PDB entry 2VV6 | X-ray diffraction, 1.50 A resolution | chains A and B

Chain A (and B):
Protein: Sensor protein fixl
Organism: Bradyrhizobium japonicum
Notes: EC 2.7.13.3, 2.7.3.-; fragment: heme domain, residues 151-269; chain B of this document is another copy of the same molecule, construct and numbering; everything in this record applies to it too
UniProtKB: P23222 (FIXL_BRAJA); residue numbers follow UniProt; this construct covers 151-269
Amino-acid sequence (119 residues; numbered 151 to 269; the number before each row is that of its first residue):
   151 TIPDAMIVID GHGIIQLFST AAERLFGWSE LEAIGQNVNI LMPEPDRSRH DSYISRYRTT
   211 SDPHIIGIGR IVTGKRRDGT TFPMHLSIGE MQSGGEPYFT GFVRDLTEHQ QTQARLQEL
Not modelled in the structure: 151, 258-269 (chain B: 151, 259-269)
Ion coordination: Na+ site 1: Leu181, Ile184 (shared with 2 residues of chain C); heme Fe near His200 (its only coordinating residue here); Na+ site 2: Ile218, Gly219 (together with chloride ion) (shared with 2 residues of chain C)
Ligand contacts: heme (HEM): Ile157, Val158, Ile159, Phe176, Val188, Leu191, Met192, Asp196, His200, Tyr203, Ile204, Arg206, Tyr207, Pro213, His214, Ile215, Ile216, Arg220, Val222, Thr223, Gly224, Met234, Leu236, Ile238, Phe249, Thr250, Gly251
Curated features (UniProtKB/Swiss-Prot):
  - binding site (heme): His200

How chain A and chain B interact:
Contacting residue pairs - 30 pairs, chain A then chain B:
  Pro153(A) with Gln166(B); Leu167(B), hydrophobic; Glu180(B); Ile184(B), hydrophobic
  Asp154(A) with Leu167(B)
  Met156(A) with Met156(B), hydrophobic; Val158(B), hydrophobic
  Val158(A) with Met156(B), hydrophobic; Phe252(B), hydrophobic
  Gln166(A) with Ile152(B)
  Leu167(A) with Asp154(B); Met156(B), hydrophobic
  Thr170(A) with Thr170(B)
  Gly217(A) with Gln242(B)
  Ser237(A) with Ser243(B), hydrogen bond
  Ile238(A) with Met241(B)
  Gly239(A) with Met241(B)
  Glu240(A) with Glu240(B)
  Met241(A) with Ser237(B); Ile238(B); Gly239(B); Thr250(B), hydrogen bond; Phe252(B), hydrophobic
  Ser243(A) with Pro153(B); Ser237(B), hydrogen bond; Phe252(B)
  Tyr248(A) with Ile152(B), hydrophobic
  Phe252(A) with Val158(B), hydrophobic; Leu167(B), hydrophobic; Met241(B), hydrophobic
Also at the interface, not in a pair above, chain A (18 interface residues in all): Gln242, Thr250
Also at the interface, not in a pair above, chain B (20 interface residues in all): Ser169

Summary:
The interface between chain A and chain B involves 18 residues on one side and 20 on the other; the contacts
include 3 hydrogen bonds. Polar contacts include Ser237(A)-Ser243(B) and Met241(A)-Thr250(B). Ligands of chain
A: heme.
Chain A and chain B are both Sensor protein fixl (Bradyrhizobium japonicum); the structure, Bjfixlh in ferric
form, was determined by X-ray diffraction, deposited together with 2VV7 and 2VV8.
